9KEV - chains G and O of the 14 polymer chains in the assembly; structure by electron microscopy, 3.31 A resolution.

[Chain G]
Molecule: Template strand DNA of the promoter
Sequence (108 nucleotides; each row starts with the number of its first residue):
     1 TGCATCCGTGAGTCGAGGGTAATAACGGCCTGTACGCGTCCGTTTCCGGC
    51 ACCCCAAATGAACCGTCCCTGGCTCCAAGGTGAACTCTGGGCGACGAGTG
   101 TTCGAGGT
Not modelled in the structure: 15-16, 101-108

[Chain O]
Protein: Possible two component system response transcriptional positive regulator PhoP
Source organism: Mycobacterium tuberculosis H37Rv
Reference sequence: P71814 (P71814_MYCTU); residues 1-247 here = UniProt positions 1-247
Chain sequence (247 residues; row label = number of the first residue in the row):
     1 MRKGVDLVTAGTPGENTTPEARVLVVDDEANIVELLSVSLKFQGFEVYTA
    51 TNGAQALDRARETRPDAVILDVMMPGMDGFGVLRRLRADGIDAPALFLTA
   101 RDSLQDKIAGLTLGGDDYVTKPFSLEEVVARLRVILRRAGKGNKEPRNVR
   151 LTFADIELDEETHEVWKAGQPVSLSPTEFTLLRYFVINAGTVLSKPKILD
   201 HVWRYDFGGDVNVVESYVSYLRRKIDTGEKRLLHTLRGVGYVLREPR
Not modelled in the structure: 1-148
Reported in the primary citation:
  - binding site for Template strand DNA of the promoter (chain G): Asn-212, Glu-215, Ser-216, Val-218, Ser-219, Tyr-220, Arg-222, Arg-223, Thr-235, Arg-237, Gly-238, Tyr-241

[How chain G and chain O interact]
Contacting residue pairs - 14 pairs, chain G then chain O:
  DG79(G) with Lys-195(O), sugar contact; Arg-237(O), phosphate contact; Gly-238(O), phosphate contact
  DG80(G) with Lys-195(O), salt bridge to the phosphate; Glu-215(O), phosphate contact; Thr-235(O), phosphate contact; Leu-236(O), phosphate contact; Arg-237(O), phosphate contact; Gly-238(O), hydrogen bond to the phosphate
  DT81(G) with Arg-222(O), salt bridge to the phosphate; Arg-231(O), salt bridge to the phosphate
  DG82(G) with Arg-223(O), sugar contact; Glu-229(O), phosphate contact
  DA84(G) with Tyr-220(O), base contact

[Overview]
Chain G and chain O form an interface of 5 and 11 residues respectively; the contacts include 1 hydrogen bond
and 3 salt bridges. Among the polar pairs are DG80(G)/Gly-238(O), DG80(G)/Lys-195(O) and DT81(G)/Arg-222(O).
The paper reports a binding site for Template strand DNA of the promoter (chain G) at Asn-212(O), Glu-215(O)
and Ser-216(O) among others.
Chain G is Template strand DNA of the promoter and chain O is Possible two component system response
transcriptional positive regulator PhoP (Mycobacterium tuberculosis H37Rv); the structure, Cryo-EM structure
of Mycobacterium tuberculosis transcription activation complex with six PhoP molecules (composite map), was
determined by electron microscopy, deposited together with 9JI2, 9KET and 9KEU.
